Entry 4Z1M (X-ray diffraction, 3.30 A resolution); this record covers chains C and G of the 10 polymer chains in the assembly.

[Chain C]
Name: ATP synthase subunit alpha, mitochondrial
Source organism: Bos taurus
UniProtKB: P19483 (ATPA_BOVIN); residues 1-510 here correspond to UniProt positions 44-553 (UniProt number = residue number + 43)
Chain sequence (510 residues; numbered 1 to 510; the number before each row is that of its first residue):
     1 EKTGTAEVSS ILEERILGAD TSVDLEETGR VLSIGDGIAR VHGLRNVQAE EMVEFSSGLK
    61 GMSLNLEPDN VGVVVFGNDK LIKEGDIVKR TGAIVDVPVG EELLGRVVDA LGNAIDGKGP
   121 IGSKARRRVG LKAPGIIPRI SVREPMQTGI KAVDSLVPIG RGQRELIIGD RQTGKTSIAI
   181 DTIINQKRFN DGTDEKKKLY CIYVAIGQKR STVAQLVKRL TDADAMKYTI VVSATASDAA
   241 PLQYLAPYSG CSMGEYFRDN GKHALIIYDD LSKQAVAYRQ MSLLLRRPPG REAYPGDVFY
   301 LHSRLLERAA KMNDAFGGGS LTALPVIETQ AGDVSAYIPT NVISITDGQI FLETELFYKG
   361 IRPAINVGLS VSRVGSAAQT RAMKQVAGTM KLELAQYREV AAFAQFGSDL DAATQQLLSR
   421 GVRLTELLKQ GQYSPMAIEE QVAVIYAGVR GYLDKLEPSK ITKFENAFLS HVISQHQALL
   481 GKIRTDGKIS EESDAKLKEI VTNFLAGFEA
Not modelled in the structure: 1-22, 405-409
Sequence notes: variant E1 (Gln44 in P19483), G481 (Ser524 in P19483)
Ion coordination: Mg2+: T176 (together with ATP)
Ligand contacts: ATP (adenosine-5'-triphosphate): D170, R171, Q172, T173, G174, K175, T176, S177, F357, R362, P363, Q430, G431, Q432
Curated features (UniProtKB/Swiss-Prot):
  - binding site (ATP): Q172, G174, K175, T176, S177, Q430, Q432
  - binding site (Mg(2+)): T176, D269
  - site: S370 (Required for activity)
  - modified residue: S10 (Phosphoserine), S22 (Phosphoserine), S33 (Phosphoserine), S63 (Phosphoserine), K80 (N6-acetyllysine), K83 (N6-acetyllysine), K89 (N6-acetyllysine), T91 (Phosphothreonine), K118 (N6-acetyllysine), S123 (Phosphoserine), K124 (N6-acetyllysine), S141 (Phosphoserine), R161 (Omega-N-methylarginine), K187 (N6-acetyllysine), K196 (N6-acetyllysine), K197 (N6-acetyllysine), K218 (N6-acetyllysine), K262 (N6-acetyllysine), K384 (N6-acetyllysine), K391 (N6-acetyllysine) and 5 more in UniProt
  - glycosylation: S33 (O-linked (GlcNAc) serine)

[Chain G]
Name: ATP synthase subunit gamma, mitochondrial
Source organism: Bos taurus
UniProtKB: P05631 (ATPG_BOVIN); residues 1-273 here correspond to UniProt positions 26-298 (UniProt number = residue number + 25)
Chain sequence (273 residues; numbered 1 to 273; the number before each row is that of its first residue):
     1 ATLKDITRRL KSIKNIQKIT KSMKMVAAAK YARAERELKP ARVYGVGSLA LYEKADIKTP
    61 EDKKKHLIIG VSSDRGLCGA IHSSVAKQMK SEAANLAAAG KEVKIIGVGD KIRSILHRTH
   121 SDQFLVTFKE VGRRPPTFGD ASVIALELLN SGYEFDEGSI IFNRFRSVIS YKTEEKPIFS
   181 LDTISSAESM SIYDDIDADV LRNYQEYSLA NIIYYSLKES TTSEQSARMT AMDNASKNAS
   241 EMIDKLTLTF NRTRQAVITK ELIEIISGAA ALD
Not modelled in the structure: 45-72, 92-107, 154-163, 174-204, 273
Curated features (UniProtKB/Swiss-Prot):
  - modified residue: K14 (N6-acetyllysine), K24 (N6-succinyllysine), K30 (N6-acetyllysine), K90 (N6-acetyllysine), S121 (Phosphoserine), K129 (N6-acetyllysine), K172 (N6-acetyllysine), K245 (N6-succinyllysine)

[How chain C and chain G interact]
Residue-residue contacts (7; chain C residue first):
  R286(C) with A271(G)
  P288(C) with A271(G), hydrophobic
  P289(C) with S267(G); G268(G)
  G290(C) with E264(G)
  R291(C) with E264(G)
  E292(C) with E264(G), hydrogen bond (backbone-side chain)
Other interface residues (no listed pair), chain G (5 interface residues in all): L272

[In short]
The interface between chain C and chain G involves 6 residues on one side and 5 on the other; the contacts
include 1 hydrogen bond. The hydrogen-bonded pair is E292(C)-E264(G). Chain C binds ATP.
Here chain C is ATP synthase subunit alpha, mitochondrial and chain G is ATP synthase subunit gamma,
mitochondrial, both from Bos taurus. Entry 4Z1M (Bovine F1-ATPase inhibited by three copies of the inhibitor
protein IF1 crystallised in the presence of ...) was determined by X-ray diffraction, deposited together with
4YXW.
